PDB entry 6REE | electron microscopy, 3.10 A resolution | chains P and U of the 31 polymer chains in the assembly

# Chain P
Name: Mitochondrial ATP synthase subunit OSCP
From: Polytomella sp. Pringsheim 198.80
UniProtKB: D8V7I1 (D8V7I1_9CHLO); residues 1-229 here = UniProt positions 1-229
Sequence (229 residues; row label = number of the first residue in the row):
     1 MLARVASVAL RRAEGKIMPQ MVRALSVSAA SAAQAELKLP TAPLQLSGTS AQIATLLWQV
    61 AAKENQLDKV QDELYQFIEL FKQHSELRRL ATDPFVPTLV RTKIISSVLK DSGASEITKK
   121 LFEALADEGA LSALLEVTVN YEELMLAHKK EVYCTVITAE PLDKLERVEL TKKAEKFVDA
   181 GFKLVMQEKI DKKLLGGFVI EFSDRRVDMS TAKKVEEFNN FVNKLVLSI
Disordered / not traced: 1-36

# Chain U
Name: ATP synthase subunit alpha
From: Polytomella sp. Pringsheim 198.80
UniProtKB: A0ZW40 (A0ZW40_9CHLO); residue numbers follow UniProt; this construct covers 1-562
Sequence (562 residues; each row starts with the number of its first residue):
     1 MRSPAAFVAR SGLFKASLGQ SNWAQKAEQM MASVTRTFAA DAKALDELRK PKFSSKYLIQ
    61 HVSQKLIPAV KEWEKSYQPP VIHLGRVLSV GDGIARVYGL KSVQAGELVC FDSGVKGMAL
   121 NLQADHVGVV VFGNDSVIHQ GDLVYRTGQI VNVPIGPGTL GRVTDGLGQP IDGKGPLTNV
   181 RSSLVEVKAP GIIARQSVRE PLFTGVKAVD ALVPIGRGQR ELIIGDRQTG KTAVAIDAII
   241 HQKNCNEQVP KAQRVYCVYV AVGQKRSTVA QLVKLFTQTG AMRYTIMVSA TASDAAPLQF
   301 LAPYSGCAMA EYFRDTGKHG LIIYDDLSKQ SVAYRQMSLL LRRPPGREAF PGDVFYLHSR
   361 LLERAAKLSK ELGGGSLTAF PVIETQAGDV SAYIATNVIS ITDGQIFLET ELFYKGIRPA
   421 LNVGLSVSRV GSAAQFPGMK QVAGTLKLEL AQYREVAAFA QFGSDLDAAT QYVLERGARL
   481 TEMLKQKQFA PIPIERQTVA VYAATKGFLD KVRVQDIVAA EEAVISQVNP AVFKILKANG
   541 KITPALDAHL KAELRKVKLP GA
Disordered / not traced: 1-39
Construct notes: conflict Arg-266 (Lys in A0ZW40)
Ion coordination: Mg2+: Thr-232 (together with ATP)
Small-molecule neighbours:
  - ADP (adenosine-5'-diphosphate): Val-427, Ser-428, Arg-429
  - ATP (adenosine-5'-triphosphate): Asp-226, Arg-227, Gln-228, Thr-229, Gly-230, Lys-231, Thr-232, Ala-233, Glu-384, Phe-413, Arg-418, Pro-419, Gln-486, Lys-487, Gln-488

# How chain P and chain U interact
Contacting residue pairs (67):
  Lys-69(P) / Tyr-57(U)  hydrogen bond
  Asp-72(P) / Phe-53(U)
  Asp-72(P) / Ser-55(U)
  Asp-72(P) / Tyr-57(U)
  Glu-73(P) / Tyr-57(U)  hydrogen bond
  Glu-73(P) / Leu-58(U)
  Tyr-75(P) / Lys-52(U)
  Tyr-75(P) / Phe-53(U)  hydrophobic
  Gln-76(P) / Phe-53(U)
  Gln-76(P) / Ser-55(U)
  Gln-76(P) / Lys-56(U)
  Gln-76(P) / Tyr-57(U)  hydrogen bond (side chain-backbone)
  Gln-76(P) / Leu-58(U)  hydrogen bond (side chain-backbone)
  Gln-76(P) / Ile-59(U)  hydrogen bond (side chain-backbone)
  Phe-77(P) / Leu-58(U)  hydrophobic
  Ile-78(P) / Leu-48(U)
  Glu-79(P) / Pro-51(U)
  Glu-79(P) / Phe-53(U)
  Glu-79(P) / Ile-59(U)
  Leu-80(P) / Ile-59(U)  hydrophobic
  Leu-80(P) / Val-62(U)  hydrophobic
  Lys-82(P) / Arg-49(U)
  His-84(P) / Ser-63(U)
  His-84(P) / Leu-66(U)
  Glu-86(P) / Val-70(U)
  Glu-86(P) / Tyr-77(U)
  Leu-87(P) / Leu-66(U)  hydrophobic
  Arg-89(P) / Tyr-77(U)
  Arg-89(P) / Gln-78(U)  hydrogen bond (side chain-backbone)
  Arg-89(P) / Pro-80(U)
  Leu-90(P) / Tyr-77(U)
  Asp-93(P) / Tyr-98(U)
  Pro-94(P) / Leu-88(U)  hydrophobic
  Pro-94(P) / Tyr-98(U)
  Phe-95(P) / Gln-78(U)
  Phe-95(P) / Arg-86(U)
  Phe-95(P) / Val-87(U)
  Phe-95(P) / Leu-88(U)  hydrophobic
  Phe-95(P) / Tyr-98(U)  hydrophobic
  Val-96(P) / Tyr-77(U)  hydrophobic
  Val-100(P) / Trp-73(U)  hydrophobic
  Val-100(P) / Ser-76(U)
  Val-100(P) / Tyr-77(U)  hydrophobic
  Lys-103(P) / Trp-73(U)
  Ile-104(P) / Leu-66(U)  hydrophobic
  Ile-104(P) / Ala-69(U)
  Ile-104(P) / Val-70(U)
  Ile-104(P) / Trp-73(U)
  Val-108(P) / His-61(U)
  Val-108(P) / Val-62(U)  hydrophobic
  Val-108(P) / Lys-65(U)
  Val-108(P) / Ala-69(U)  hydrophobic
  Leu-109(P) / Val-62(U)  hydrophobic
  Lys-110(P) / Lys-65(U)
  Ser-112(P) / Tyr-57(U)
  Ser-112(P) / Leu-58(U)
  Ser-112(P) / His-61(U)
  Gly-113(P) / Tyr-57(U)
  Ala-114(P) / Leu-58(U)  hydrophobic
  Leu-135(P) / Leu-45(U)  hydrophobic
  Leu-135(P) / Leu-48(U)
  Glu-136(P) / Leu-45(U)
  Thr-138(P) / Leu-48(U)
  Val-139(P) / Ala-40(U)
  Val-139(P) / Leu-48(U)  hydrophobic
  Glu-142(P) / Leu-48(U)
  Glu-142(P) / Lys-52(U)  salt bridge
Interface residues without a listed pair, chain P (37 interface residues in all): Thr-92, Pro-97, Ser-107, Glu-143
Interface residues without a listed pair, chain U (33 interface residues in all): Ala-44, Glu-74, Pro-79, Gln-140, Gly-141

# In short
Chain P and chain U form an interface of 37 and 33 residues respectively; the contacts include 6 hydrogen
bonds and 1 salt bridge. Among the polar pairs are Glu-142(P)/Lys-52(U), Lys-69(P)/Tyr-57(U) and
Glu-73(P)/Tyr-57(U). Chain U binds ATP and ADP.
Here chain P is Mitochondrial ATP synthase subunit OSCP and chain U is ATP synthase subunit alpha, both from
Polytomella sp. Pringsheim 198.80. Entry 6REE (Cryo-EM structure of Polytomella F-ATP synthase, Rotary
substate 3B, composite map) was determined by electron microscopy, deposited together with 6RD4, 6RD5, 6RD6,
6RD7, 6RD8, 6RD9 and 46 further entries.
